2DQF - chains B and C of the 3 polymer chains in the assembly; structure by X-ray diffraction, 2.50 A resolution.

== Chain B ==
Protein: Ig VH, anti-lysozyme
Organism: Mus musculus
Notes: engineered mutation(s): Y33A,Y53A
Sequence (114 residues; numbered 1 to 114; the number before each row is that of its first residue):
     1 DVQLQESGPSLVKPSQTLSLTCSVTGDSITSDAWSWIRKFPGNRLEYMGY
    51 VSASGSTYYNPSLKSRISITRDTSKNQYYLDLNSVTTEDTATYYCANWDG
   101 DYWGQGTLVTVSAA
Disulfide bonds: Cys22-Cys95

== Chain C ==
Protein: Lysozyme C
Organism: Gallus gallus
Notes: EC 3.2.1.17
UniProt: P00698 (LYSC_CHICK); residues 1-129 here correspond to UniProt positions 19-147 (UniProt number = residue number + 18)
Sequence (129 residues; each row starts with the number of its first residue):
     1 KVFGRCELAAAMKRHGLDNYRGYSLGNWVCAAKFESNFNTQATNRNTDGS
    51 TDYGILQINSRWWCNDGRTPGSRNLCNIPCSALLSSDITASVNCAKKIVS
   101 DGNGMNAWVAWRNRCKGTDVQAWIRGCRL
UniProt features mapped onto this chain:
  - active site: Glu35, Asp52
  - binding site (substrate): Asp101
Disulfide bonds: Cys6-Cys127, Cys30-Cys115, Cys64-Cys80, Cys76-Cys94

== How chain B and chain C interact ==
Residue-residue contacts (17; chain B residue first):
  Thr30(B) with Arg73(C), hydrogen bond (backbone-side chain)
  Ser31(B) with Leu75(C)
  Tyr50(B) with Arg21(C), hydrogen bond; Ser100(C), hydrogen bond (side chain-backbone)
  Ser52(B) with Asp101(C), hydrogen bond (side chain-backbone)
  Ala53(B) with Leu75(C), hydrophobic; Asp101(C), hydrogen bond (backbone-side chain)
  Ser54(B) with Trp62(C); Asp101(C), hydrogen bond
  Ser56(B) with Asp101(C), hydrogen bond (side chain-backbone); Gly102(C)
  Tyr58(B) with Arg21(C); Ser100(C); Gly102(C)
  Trp98(B) with Lys97(C); Ser100(C)
  Asp99(B) with Lys97(C), salt bridge
Interface residues without a listed pair, chain B (11 interface residues in all): Asp32
Interface residues without a listed pair, chain C (11 interface residues in all): Tyr20, Lys96, Asn103

== In short ==
The chain B/chain C interface involves 11 residues from each chain; the contacts include 7 hydrogen bonds and
1 salt bridge. Polar pairs include Asp99(B)-Lys97(C), Thr30(B)-Arg73(C) and Tyr50(B)-Arg21(C). Curated
annotation (UniProt) lists active-site residues Glu35(C) and Asp52(C) and substrate-binding residue Asp101(C)
on chain C.
Chain B is Ig VH, anti-lysozyme (Mus musculus) and chain C is Lysozyme C (Gallus gallus); the structure,
Crystal structure of hyhel-10 FV mutant (y33ay53a) complexed with hen egg lysozyme, was determined by X-ray
diffraction together with 2DQC, 2DQG, 2DQI and 2DQJ from the same study.
